PDB entry 8XFZ | X-ray diffraction, 2.32 A resolution | chains A and C of the 3 polymer chains in the assembly

Chain A:
Molecule: HLA class I heavy chain
Organism: Homo sapiens
UniProtKB: Q5SPM2 (Q5SPM2_HUMAN); residues 1-274 here correspond to UniProt positions 25-298 (UniProt number = residue number + 24)
Sequence (274 residues; row label = number of the first residue in the row):
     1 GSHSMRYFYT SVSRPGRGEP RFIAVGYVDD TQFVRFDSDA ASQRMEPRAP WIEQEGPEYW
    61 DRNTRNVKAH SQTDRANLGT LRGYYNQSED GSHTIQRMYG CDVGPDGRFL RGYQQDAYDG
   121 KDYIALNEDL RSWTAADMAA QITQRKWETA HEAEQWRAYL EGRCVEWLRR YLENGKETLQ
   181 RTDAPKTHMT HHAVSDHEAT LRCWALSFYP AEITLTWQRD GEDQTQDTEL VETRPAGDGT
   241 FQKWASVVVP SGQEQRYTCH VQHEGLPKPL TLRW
Disulfides: Cys101-Cys164, Cys203-Cys259
Reported in the primary citation:
  - conformationally variable residues (side-chain flip): Arg62

Chain C:
Molecule: Major capsid protein L1
UniProtKB: A0A1U9YFU1 (A0A1U9YFU1_9PAPI); residues 1-9 here correspond to UniProt positions 27-35 (UniProt number = residue number + 26)
Sequence (9 residues; numbered 1 to 9; the number before each row is that of its first residue):
     1 YVARTNIYY

Chain A / chain C interface:
Residue-residue contacts (49; chain A residue first):
  Met5(A) - Tyr1(C)
  Tyr7(A) - Tyr1(C)  hydrogen bond (side chain-backbone)
  Tyr7(A) - Val2(C)  hydrogen bond (side chain-backbone)
  Tyr9(A) - Val2(C)
  Met45(A) - Val2(C)  hydrophobic
  Tyr59(A) - Tyr1(C)  hydrophobic
  Arg62(A) - Tyr1(C)
  Asn63(A) - Tyr1(C)
  Asn63(A) - Val2(C)  hydrogen bond (side chain-backbone)
  Asn66(A) - Val2(C)  hydrogen bond (side chain-backbone)
  Asn66(A) - Ala3(C)
  Asn66(A) - Arg4(C)
  Val67(A) - Val2(C)
  His70(A) - Ala3(C)
  His70(A) - Thr5(C)  hydrogen bond (side chain-backbone)
  His70(A) - Ile7(C)
  Thr73(A) - Ile7(C)
  Thr73(A) - Tyr8(C)
  Asp74(A) - Ile7(C)
  Asn77(A) - Ile7(C)  hydrogen bond (side chain-backbone)
  Asn77(A) - Tyr8(C)
  Asn77(A) - Tyr9(C)  hydrogen bond (side chain-backbone)
  Thr80(A) - Tyr9(C)
  Leu81(A) - Tyr9(C)  hydrophobic
  Tyr84(A) - Tyr9(C)  hydrogen bond (side chain-backbone)
  Arg97(A) - Ile7(C)
  Arg97(A) - Tyr9(C)  hydrogen bond
  Tyr99(A) - Val2(C)
  Tyr99(A) - Ala3(C)  hydrogen bond (side chain-backbone)
  Asp116(A) - Tyr9(C)  hydrogen bond
  Tyr123(A) - Tyr9(C)  hydrophobic
  Thr143(A) - Tyr9(C)  hydrogen bond (side chain-backbone)
  Lys146(A) - Tyr9(C)  hydrogen bond (side chain-backbone)
  Trp147(A) - Ile7(C)
  Trp147(A) - Tyr8(C)  hydrogen bond (side chain-backbone)
  Trp147(A) - Tyr9(C)  hydrophobic
  Ala150(A) - Tyr8(C)
  Glu152(A) - Asn6(C)  hydrogen bond
  Glu152(A) - Tyr8(C)  hydrogen bond
  Gln155(A) - Arg4(C)
  Gln155(A) - Thr5(C)
  Gln155(A) - Asn6(C)
  Trp156(A) - Thr5(C)
  Trp156(A) - Asn6(C)
  Trp156(A) - Ile7(C)  hydrophobic
  Tyr159(A) - Tyr1(C)  hydrogen bond (side chain-backbone)
  Tyr159(A) - Ala3(C)  hydrophobic
  Trp167(A) - Tyr1(C)
  Tyr171(A) - Tyr1(C)  hydrogen bond (side chain-backbone)
Also at the interface, not in a pair above, chain A (33 interface residues in all): Phe33, Ile95, Arg163
From the paper, about this interface:
  - residue pairs: Asn77(A)-Tyr9(C) (hydrogen bond), Tyr84(A)-Tyr9(C) (hydrogen bond), Asp116(A)-Tyr9(C) (hydrogen bond), Lys146(A)-Tyr9(C) (hydrogen bond)

Overview:
The interface between chain A and chain C involves 33 residues on one side and 9 on the other, with 18
hydrogen bonds. Among the polar pairs are Tyr7(A)-Tyr1(C), Tyr7(A)-Val2(C) and Asn63(A)-Val2(C). The authors
report hydrogen bonds between Asn77(A) and Tyr9(C), Tyr84(A) and Tyr9(C) and Asp116(A) and Tyr9(C) among
others. From the paper: conformational variability at Arg62(A).
Chain A is HLA class I heavy chain (Homo sapiens) and chain C is Major capsid protein L1; the structure, The
structure of HLA-A/L1-2, was determined by X-ray diffraction, deposited together with 8XES, 8XG2, 8XKC and
8XKE.
